Entry 6CEB (electron microscopy, 4.70 A resolution (low resolution: residue-level contacts below are approximate; hydrogen-bond / salt-bridge calls are withheld)); this record covers chains M and K of the 8 polymer chains in the assembly.

== Chain M ==
Name: Insulin receptor
Organism: Homo sapiens
Notes: EC 2.7.10.1
UniProt: P06213 (INSR_HUMAN), isoform P06213-2; residues 691-720 here correspond to UniProt positions 718-747 (UniProt number = residue number + 27)
Sequence (30 residues; row label = number of the first residue in the row):
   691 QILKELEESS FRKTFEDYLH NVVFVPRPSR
Swiss-Prot annotation at these positions:
  - region: Glu706 to Phe714 (Insulin-binding)

== Chain K ==
Name: Insulin A chain
UniProt: P01308 (INS_HUMAN); residues 1-21 here correspond to UniProt positions 90-110 (UniProt number = residue number + 89)
Sequence (21 residues; numbered 1 to 21; the number before each row is that of its first residue):
     1 GIVEQCCTSI CSLYQLENYC N
Cystine bridges: Cys6-Cys11

== How chain M and chain K interact ==
Contacting residue pairs (12):
  Asp707(M) - Val3(K)
  His710(M) - Ile2(K)
  Asn711(M) - Ile2(K)
  Phe714(M) - Gly1(K)
  Phe714(M) - Ile2(K)
  Phe714(M) - Gln5(K)
  Phe714(M) - Tyr19(K)
  Val715(M) - Tyr19(K)
  Arg717(M) - Asn18(K)
  Pro718(M) - Asn18(K)
  Pro718(M) - Tyr19(K)
  Arg720(M) - Asn18(K)

== Summary ==
Chain M and chain K form an interface of 8 and 6 residues respectively.
Here chain M is Insulin receptor (Homo sapiens) and chain K is Insulin A chain. Entry 6CEB (Insulin Receptor
ectodomain in complex with two insulin molecules - C1 symmetry) was determined by electron microscopy,
deposited together with 6CE7 and 6CE9.
